PDB entry 6IXF | X-ray diffraction, 3.60 A resolution | chain A

[Chain A]
Molecule: SH3 domain-binding protein 5
From: Homo sapiens
UniProt: O60239 (3BP5_HUMAN); numbering as in UniProt (aligned over 41-266)
Sequence (228 residues; each row starts with the number of its first residue):
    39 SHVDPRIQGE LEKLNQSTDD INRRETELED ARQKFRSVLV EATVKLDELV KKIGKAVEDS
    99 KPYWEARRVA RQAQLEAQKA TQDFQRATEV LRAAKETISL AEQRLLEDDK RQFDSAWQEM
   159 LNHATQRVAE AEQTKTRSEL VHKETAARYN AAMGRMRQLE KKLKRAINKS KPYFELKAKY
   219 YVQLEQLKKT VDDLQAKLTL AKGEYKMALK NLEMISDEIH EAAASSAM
Unresolved in the structure: 39-40, 262-266
Sequence notes: expression tag (39-40); engineered mutation A167 (Met in O60239), A260 (Arg in O60239), A261 (Arg in O60239), A262 (Arg in O60239)
Modified residues: Mse158, Mse191, Mse194, Mse245, Mse252 (selenomethionine; parent Met); Mse266 (selenomethionine)
Swiss-Prot annotation at these positions:
  - mutagenesis: L52 to Q54 (Loss of guanine nucleotide exchange factor activity), L250 to E251 (Loss of guanine nucleotide exchange factor activity)
What the authors report for this chain:
  - mutagenesis - E251A: decreased catalytic activity
  - mutagenesis - D255A: unchanged catalytic activity

[Summary]
UniProt lists 5 mutagenesis sites. The paper reports that E251A reduces catalytic activity; D255A leaves
catalytic activity unchanged.
Chain A is SH3 domain-binding protein 5 (Homo sapiens); the structure, Crystal structure of SeMet apo SH3BP5
(P41), was determined by X-ray diffraction together with 6IXE, 6IXG and 6IXV from the same study.
